5VCB - chains b and d of the 6 polymer chains in the assembly; structure by X-ray diffraction, 4.10 A resolution (low resolution: residue-level contacts below are approximate; hydrogen-bond / salt-bridge calls are withheld).

== Chain b ==
Name: Holo-[acyl-carrier-protein] synthase
From: Escherichia coli (strain K12)
Notes: EC 2.7.8.7
Reference sequence: P24224 (ACPS_ECOLI); numbering as in UniProt (aligned over 1-126)
Amino-acid sequence (126 residues; numbered 1 to 126; the number before each row is that of its first residue):
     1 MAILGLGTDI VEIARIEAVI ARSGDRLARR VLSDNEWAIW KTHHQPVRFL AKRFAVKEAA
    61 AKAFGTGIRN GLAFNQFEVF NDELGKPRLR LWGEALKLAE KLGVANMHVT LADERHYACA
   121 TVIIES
Disordered / not traced: 1, 66-69
Residues lining bound ligands: 4'-phosphopantetheine (PNS): Leu111, Ala112, Asp113

== Chain d ==
Name: Acyl carrier protein
From: Escherichia coli O45:K1 (strain S88 / ExPEC)
Reference sequence: B7MJ81 (ACP_ECO45); residues 1-77 here correspond to UniProt positions 2-78 (UniProt number = residue number + 1)
Amino-acid sequence (79 residues; each row starts with the number of its first residue; numbers below 1 keep their minus sign (Met-1 is residue -1)):
    -1 MGSTIEERVK KIIGEQLGVK QEEVTNNASF VEDLGADSLD TVELVMALEE EFDTEIPDEE
    59 AEKITTVQAA IDYINGHQA
Disordered / not traced: -1 to 0
Sequence notes: initiating methionine (-1); expression tag (0)
Glycans and other covalent adducts: 4'-phosphopantetheine (PNS) linked to Ser36
Residues lining bound ligands: 4'-phosphopantetheine (PNS): Val29, Thr39, Glu60, Thr63
Curated features (UniProtKB/Swiss-Prot):
  - modified residue: Ser36 (O-(pantetheine 4'-phosphoryl)serine)

== How chain b and chain d interact ==
Residue-residue contacts (13):
  His44(b) - Val29(d)
  His44(b) - Glu30(d)
  His44(b) - Asp31(d)
  His44(b) - Leu32(d)
  His44(b) - Gly33(d)
  Gln45(b) - Leu32(d)
  Gln45(b) - Gly33(d)
  Arg48(b) - Gly33(d)
  Asp113(b) - Asp35(d)
  Asp113(b) - Ser36(d)
  Glu114(b) - Asp35(d)
  Glu114(b) - Leu37(d)
  Arg115(b) - Asp35(d)
Also at the interface, not in a pair above, chain b (7 interface residues in all): His43
Also at the interface, not in a pair above, chain d (9 interface residues in all): Asp38

== Overview ==
The interface between chain b and chain d involves 7 residues on one side and 9 on the other. Chain b binds
4'-phosphopantetheine. 4'-phosphopantetheine is covalently linked to Ser36(d).
Chain b is Holo-[acyl-carrier-protein] synthase (Escherichia coli (strain K12)) and chain d is Acyl carrier
protein (Escherichia coli O45:K1 (strain S88 / ExPEC)); the structure, Crystal structure of
holo-(acyl-carrier-protein) synthase:holo(acyl-carrier-protein) complex from Escherichia Coli, was determined
by X-ray diffraction (same publication as 5VBX).
